4EJQ - chains A and B; structure by X-ray diffraction, 1.89 A resolution.

Chain A (and B):
Protein: Kinesin-like protein KIF1A
From: Homo sapiens
Notes: fragment: c-cc1-fha; chain B of this document is another copy of the same molecule, construct and numbering; everything in this record applies to it too
UniProtKB: Q12756 (KIF1A_HUMAN); residues 458-607 here = UniProt positions 458-607
Sequence (154 residues; each row starts with the number of its first residue):
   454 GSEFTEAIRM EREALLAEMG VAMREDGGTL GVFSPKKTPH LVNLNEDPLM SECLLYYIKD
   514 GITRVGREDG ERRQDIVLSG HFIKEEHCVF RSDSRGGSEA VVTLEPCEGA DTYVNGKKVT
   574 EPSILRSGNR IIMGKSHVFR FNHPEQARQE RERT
Differences from the reference sequence: expression tag (454-457)
From the paper describing this entry:
  - self-association interface (contacts with another copy of this molecule): Leu468, Leu469, Met472, Val474, Ala475, Thr482, Leu483, Val485, Phe486, Glu499, Pro501, Leu502, Met503, Cys506, Leu507, Leu508, Tyr509, Tyr510, Arg583, Arg593, Pro597, Ala600, Arg604
  - mutagenesis - L469Q/M472Q, L508Q/Y510Q: abolished binding to CC1-FHA dimer
  - mutagenesis - L469Q/M472Q, V474N: increased localization to cell peripheral localizations
  - mutagenesis - L508Q/Y510Q: increased localization to localizations in cell body
  - mutagenesis - L508Q/Y510Q: decreased localization
  - mutagenesis - L508Q/Y510Q: decreased binding to microtubule

How chain A and chain B interact:
Pairs across the interface (70):
  Phe457(A) with Phe457(B), hydrophobic; Ala460(B), hydrophobic
  Ile461(A) with Ile461(B), hydrophobic; Glu464(B)
  Arg465(A) with Glu464(B), salt bridge; Leu468(B)
  Leu468(A) with Arg465(B); Met472(B)
  Leu469(A) with Met472(B), hydrophobic
  Met472(A) with Met472(B), hydrophobic; Val474(B), hydrophobic; Thr482(B)
  Val474(A) with Met472(B), hydrophobic
  Arg477(A) with Ile515(B), hydrogen bond (side chain-backbone); Thr516(B); Asp528(B), salt bridge
  Thr482(A) with Glu471(B), hydrogen bond; Tyr510(B); Lys512(B)
  Leu483(A) with Tyr509(B); Tyr510(B), hydrogen bond (backbone-backbone); Asp528(B); Ile529(B), hydrophobic
  Gly484(A) with Leu508(B); Tyr510(B)
  Val485(A) with Cys506(B); Leu507(B), hydrogen bond (backbone-backbone); Leu508(B), hydrogen bond (backbone-backbone); Tyr510(B)
  Phe486(A) with Ser504(B); Glu505(B); Cys506(B), hydrophobic
  Ser487(A) with Leu507(B)
  Glu499(A) with Arg583(B), salt bridge; Arg593(B), salt bridge; Asn595(B)
  Pro501(A) with Ser580(B); Asn595(B)
  Leu502(A) with Pro597(B); Ala600(B); Arg601(B)
  Met503(A) with Ser487(B)
  Ser504(A) with Phe486(B)
  Glu505(A) with Phe486(B)
  Cys506(A) with Val485(B); Phe486(B), hydrophobic
  Leu507(A) with Val485(B), hydrogen bond (backbone-backbone); Ser487(B)
  Leu508(A) with Gly484(B); Val485(B), hydrogen bond (backbone-backbone); Leu507(B), hydrophobic
  Tyr509(A) with Leu483(B)
  Tyr510(A) with Thr482(B); Leu483(B), hydrogen bond (backbone-backbone); Gly484(B); Val485(B)
  Lys512(A) with Thr482(B), hydrogen bond
  Asp528(A) with Arg477(B); Leu483(B)
  Ile529(A) with Leu483(B), hydrophobic
  Ser580(A) with Pro501(B)
  Arg593(A) with Asn498(B); Glu499(B)
  Asn595(A) with Glu499(B)
  Pro597(A) with Leu502(B)
  Ala600(A) with Pro501(B), hydrophobic
  Arg601(A) with Leu502(B)
  Arg604(A) with Asp500(B), salt bridge; Pro501(B); Leu502(B)
Interface residues without a listed pair, chain A (39 interface residues in all): Ala460, Glu464, Ala475, Asn498
Interface residues without a listed pair, chain B (44 interface residues in all): Ala475, Gly481, Pro488, Met503

Summary:
39 residues of chain A and 44 residues of chain B are in contact, with 9 hydrogen bonds and 5 salt bridges.
Among the polar pairs are Arg465(A)-Glu464(B), Arg477(A)-Asp528(B) and Glu499(A)-Arg583(B). The paper reports
that L469Q/M472Q and L508Q/Y510Q of chain A abolish binding to CC1-FHA dimer; a self-association interface
involving Leu468(A), Leu469(A) and Met472(A) among others.
Both chains are Kinesin-like protein KIF1A (Homo sapiens). Entry 4EJQ (Crystal structure of KIF1A C-CC1-FHA)
was determined by X-ray diffraction, deposited together with 4EGX.
